PDB entry 1N6J | X-ray diffraction, 2.20 A resolution | chains D and B of the 5 polymer chains in the assembly

# Chain D
Molecule: 14-nt DNA strand
Sequence (14 nucleotides; each row starts with the number of its first residue):
     3 GCTTATAAATAGCT

# Chain B
Name: Myocyte-specific enhancer factor 2B
From: Homo sapiens
Notes: fragment: residues 2-91, MADS-box/MEF2S domain
UniProtKB: Q02080 (MEF2B_HUMAN); residues 2-94 here = UniProt positions 2-94
Chain sequence (93 residues; each row starts with the number of its first residue):
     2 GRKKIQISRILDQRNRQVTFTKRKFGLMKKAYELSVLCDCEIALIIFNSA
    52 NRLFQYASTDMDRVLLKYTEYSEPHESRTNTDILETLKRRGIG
Disordered / not traced: 92-94
Curated features (UniProtKB/Swiss-Prot):
  - DNA-binding region: Ala58 to Glu86 (Mef2-type)

# How chain D and chain B interact
Residue-residue contacts (9; chain D residue first):
  DT6(D) - Arg3(B)  hydrogen bond to the base
  DA7(D) - Arg3(B)  hydrogen bond to the sugar
  DT8(D) - Gly2(B)  hydrogen bond to the base
  DT8(D) - Arg3(B)  sugar contact
  DA9(D) - Gly2(B)  hydrogen bond to the sugar
  DA9(D) - Lys5(B)  sugar contact
  DA10(D) - Lys5(B)  phosphate contact
  DA11(D) - Lys31(B)  hydrogen bond to the phosphate
  DT12(D) - Lys31(B)  salt bridge to the phosphate
Interface residues without a listed pair, chain B (5 interface residues in all): Lys4

# Summary
7 residues of chain D and 5 residues of chain B are in contact, with 5 hydrogen bonds and 1 salt bridge. Polar
pairs include DT6(D)-Arg3(B), DT8(D)-Gly2(B) and DA7(D)-Arg3(B).
Here chain D is a 14-nt DNA strand and chain B is Myocyte-specific enhancer factor 2B (Homo sapiens). Entry
1N6J (Structural basis of sequence-specific recruitment of histone deacetylases by Myocyte Enhancer Factor-2)
was determined by X-ray diffraction.
